Entry 8FNC (electron microscopy, 3.30 A resolution); this record covers chains g and 10 of the 8 polymer chains in the assembly.

[Chain g]
Molecule: gRNA
Organism: Trypanosoma brucei
Sequence (16 nucleotides; row label = number of the first residue in the row; numbers below 1 keep their minus sign (U-16 is residue -16)):
   -16 UUUUUUUAAA UAAUUU

[Chain 10]
Name: RAP domain-containing protein
Organism: Trypanosoma brucei
UniProtKB: Q57VS6 (Q57VS6_TRYB2); residues 1-543 here = UniProt positions 1-543
Sequence (543 residues; numbered 1 to 543; the number before each row is that of its first residue):
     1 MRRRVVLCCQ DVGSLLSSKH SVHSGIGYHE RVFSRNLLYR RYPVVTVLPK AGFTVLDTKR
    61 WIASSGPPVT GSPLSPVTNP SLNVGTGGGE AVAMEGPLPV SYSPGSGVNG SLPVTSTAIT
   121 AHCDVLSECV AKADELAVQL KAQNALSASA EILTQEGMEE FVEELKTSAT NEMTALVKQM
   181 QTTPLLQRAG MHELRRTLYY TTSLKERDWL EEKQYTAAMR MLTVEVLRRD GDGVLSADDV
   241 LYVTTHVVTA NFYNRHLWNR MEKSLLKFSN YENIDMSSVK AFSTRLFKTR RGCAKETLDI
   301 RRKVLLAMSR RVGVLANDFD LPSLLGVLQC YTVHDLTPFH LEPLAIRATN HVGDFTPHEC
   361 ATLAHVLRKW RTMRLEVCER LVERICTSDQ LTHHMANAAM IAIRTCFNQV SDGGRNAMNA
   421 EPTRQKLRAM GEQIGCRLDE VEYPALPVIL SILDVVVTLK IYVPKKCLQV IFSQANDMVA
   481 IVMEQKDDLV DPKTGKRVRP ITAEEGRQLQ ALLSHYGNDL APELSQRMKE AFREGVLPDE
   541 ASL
Not modelled in the structure: 1-96, 107-113, 142-153, 489-499, 543

[Interface between chain g and chain 10]
Contacting residue pairs (56):
  U-13(g) with Arg371(10), sugar contact; Arg374(10), salt bridge to the phosphate; Gln409(10), sugar contact
  U-12(g) with Arg368(10), phosphate contact; Gln409(10), phosphate contact
  U-11(g) with Arg368(10), salt bridge to the phosphate; Ile401(10), sugar contact; Arg404(10), hydrogen bond to the base
  U-10(g) with His365(10), hydrogen bond to the base; Arg368(10), salt bridge to the phosphate; Lys369(10), hydrogen bond to the base; Asn397(10), sugar contact
  A-9(g) with Pro444(10), base contact; Ala445(10), base contact
  A-8(g) with Arg291(10), salt bridge to the phosphate; Gln329(10), hydrogen bond to the base; Thr332(10), hydrogen bond to the base; Val333(10), base contact; Thr362(10), sugar contact; His365(10), base contact; Val366(10), base contact; His394(10), hydrogen bond to the sugar
  A-7(g) with Phe287(10), base contact; Lys288(10), base contact; Arg290(10), base contact; Arg291(10), hydrogen bond to the sugar; Gln329(10), sugar contact; Val333(10), base contact; His358(10), salt bridge to the phosphate; Thr362(10), phosphate contact
  U-6(g) with Pro322(10), sugar contact; Thr356(10), base contact; His358(10), base contact; Glu359(10), base contact
  A-5(g) with Lys280(10), hydrogen bond to the phosphate; Ser283(10), hydrogen bond to the base; Thr284(10), base contact; Phe287(10), base contact; Lys288(10), salt bridge to the phosphate; Ser323(10), base contact; Gly326(10), hydrogen bond to the base; Val327(10), hydrogen bond to the base; Cys330(10), base contact
  A-4(g) with Lys280(10), salt bridge to the phosphate; Asp320(10), phosphate contact
  U-2(g) with Ser127(10), hydrogen bond to the sugar; Arg196(10), hydrogen bond to the phosphate
  U-1(g) with Gly105(10), base contact; Ser106(10), base contact; Ser127(10), phosphate contact; His192(10), base contact; Arg195(10), hydrogen bond to the base; Arg196(10), salt bridge to the phosphate; Tyr199(10), sugar contact; Tyr200(10), hydrogen bond to the phosphate; Tyr242(10), hydrogen bond to the sugar
Other interface residues (no listed pair), chain g (13 interface residues in all): U-3
Other interface residues (no listed pair), chain 10 (47 interface residues in all): Ser277, His393, Thr405, Asn408, Val448

[Overview]
13 residues of chain g and 47 residues of chain 10 are in contact; the contacts include 16 hydrogen bonds and
8 salt bridges. Among the polar pairs are U-11(g)-Arg404(10), U-10(g)-His365(10) and U-10(g)-Lys369(10).
Here chain g is gRNA and chain 10 is RAP domain-containing protein, both from Trypanosoma brucei. Entry 8FNC
(Cryo-EM structure of RNase-treated RESC-C in trypanosomal RNA editing) was determined by electron microscopy,
deposited together with 8FN4, 8FN6, 8FNF, 8FNI and 8FNK.
